PDB entry 5E4K | X-ray diffraction, 2.58 A resolution | chain A

[Chain A]
Protein: C-type mannose receptor 2
Organism: Homo sapiens
Notes: fragment: ligand binding region
UniProt: Q9UBG0 (MRC2_HUMAN); residue numbers follow UniProt; this construct covers 31-510
Chain sequence (492 residues; each row starts with the number of its first residue):
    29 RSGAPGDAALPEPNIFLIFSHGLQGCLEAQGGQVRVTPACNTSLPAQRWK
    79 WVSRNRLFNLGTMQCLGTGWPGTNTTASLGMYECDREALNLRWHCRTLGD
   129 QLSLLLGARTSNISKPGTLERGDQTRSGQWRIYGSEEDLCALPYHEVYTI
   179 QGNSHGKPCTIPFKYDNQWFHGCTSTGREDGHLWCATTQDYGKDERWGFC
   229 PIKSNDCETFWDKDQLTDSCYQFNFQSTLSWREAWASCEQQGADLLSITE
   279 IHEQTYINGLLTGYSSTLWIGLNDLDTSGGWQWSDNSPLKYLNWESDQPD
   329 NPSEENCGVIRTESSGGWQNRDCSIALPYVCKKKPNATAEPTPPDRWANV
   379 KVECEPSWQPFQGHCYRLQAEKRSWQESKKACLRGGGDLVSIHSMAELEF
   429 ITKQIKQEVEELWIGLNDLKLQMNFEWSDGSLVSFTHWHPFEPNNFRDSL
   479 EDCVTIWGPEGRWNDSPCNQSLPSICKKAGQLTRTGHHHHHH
Not modelled in the structure: 29-36, 97-104, 135-156, 364-379, 507-520
Sequence notes: expression tag (29-30, 511-520); variant I43 (Val in Q9UBG0)
Swiss-Prot annotation at these positions:
  - glycosylation (N-linked (GlcNAc...) asparagine): N69 (complex), N140, N364
  - natural variant: I43 (V43I: this construct carries the variant)
  - mutagenesis: N472 (N472D: Reduced sugar-binding activity)
Cystine bridges: C54-C68, C93-C112, C123-C168, C187-C213, C201-C228, C235-C248, C266-C359, C335-C351, C382-C393, C410-C504, C481-C496
Glycans and other covalent adducts: N-acetylglucosamine (NAG) linked to N69, N497
Bound ions: Na+: Q326, D328, E333, N348; Ca2+ site 1: D446, Q450, N473, E479, D480; Ca2+ site 2: E470, N472, E479, N492, D493

[Summary]
Covalently linked N-acetylglucosamine: at N69 and N497. Q326, D328, E333 and N348 coordinate Na+. The Ca2+
site 1 is built by D446, Q450, N473, E479 and D480. UniProt lists one mutagenesis site.
Chain A is C-type mannose receptor 2 (Homo sapiens); the structure, Structure of ligand binding region of
uPARAP at pH 7.4, was determined by X-ray diffraction, deposited together with 5EW6.
